PDB entry 3L1E | X-ray diffraction, 1.15 A resolution | chain A

Chain A:
Name: Alpha-crystallin A chain
Organism: Bos taurus
Reference sequence: P02470 (CRYAA_BOVIN); residues 59-163 here = UniProt positions 59-163
Amino-acid sequence (106 residues; row label = number of the first residue in the row):
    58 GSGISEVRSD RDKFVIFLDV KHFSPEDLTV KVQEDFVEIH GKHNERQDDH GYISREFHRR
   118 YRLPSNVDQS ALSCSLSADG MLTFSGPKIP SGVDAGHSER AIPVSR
Not modelled in the structure: 58
Differences from the reference sequence: expression tag (58)
Bound ions: Zn2+: H100, E102
UniProt features mapped onto this chain:
  - region: R157 to R163 (Important for oligomerization)
  - binding site (Zn(2+)): H100, E102, H107, H154
  - site (Not glycated): K70, K88, K99, K145
  - modified residue: K70 (N6-acetyllysine), Q90 (Deamidated glutamine), K99 (N6-acetyllysine), N101 (Deamidated asparagine), S122 (Phosphoserine), N123 (Deamidated asparagine)
  - glycosylation: K78 (N-linked (Glc) (glycation) lysine), S162 (O-linked (GlcNAc) serine)

Overview:
H100 and E102 coordinate Zn2+. Curated annotation (UniProt) lists 4 Zn2+-binding residues.
Chain A is Alpha-crystallin A chain (Bos taurus); the structure, Bovine AlphaA crystallin Zinc Bound, was
determined by X-ray diffraction (same publication as 3L1F and 3L1G).
